Entry 3TL6 (X-ray diffraction, 2.65 A resolution); this record covers chains E and F of the 6 polymer chains in the assembly.

Chain E (and F):
Name: Purine nucleoside phosphorylase
From: Entamoeba histolytica
Notes: EC 2.4.2.1; chain F of this document is another copy of the same molecule, construct and numbering; everything in this record applies to it too
Reference sequence: C4LXG4 (C4LXG4_ENTHI); residues 1-238 here = UniProt positions 1-238
Chain sequence (242 residues; row label = number of the first residue in the row; numbers below 1 keep their minus sign (Gly-3 is residue -3)):
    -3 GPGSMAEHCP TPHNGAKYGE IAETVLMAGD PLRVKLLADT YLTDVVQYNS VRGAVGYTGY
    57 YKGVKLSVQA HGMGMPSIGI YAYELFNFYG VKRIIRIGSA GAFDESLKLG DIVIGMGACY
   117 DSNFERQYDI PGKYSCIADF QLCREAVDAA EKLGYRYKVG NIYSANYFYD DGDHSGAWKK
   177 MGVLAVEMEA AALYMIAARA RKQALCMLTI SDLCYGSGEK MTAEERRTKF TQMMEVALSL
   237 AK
Not modelled in the structure: -3 to 0, 212-225, 238 (chain F: -3 to 0, 211-225, 238)
Sequence notes: expression tag (-3 to 0)

Chain E / chain F interface:
Contacting residue pairs - 82 pairs, chain E then chain F:
  Met112(E) - Met112(F)  hydrophobic
  Met112(E) - Ile133(F)  hydrophobic
  Met112(E) - Ala134(F)
  Met112(E) - Phe136(F)  hydrophobic
  Gly113(E) - Ile133(F)
  Ala114(E) - Ser131(F)  hydrogen bond (backbone-side chain)
  Cys115(E) - Lys129(F)
  Cys115(E) - Tyr130(F)  hydrophobic
  Cys115(E) - Ser131(F)
  Tyr116(E) - Gly128(F)
  Tyr116(E) - Lys129(F)  hydrogen bond (backbone-backbone)
  Asp117(E) - Pro127(F)
  Tyr124(E) - Ala173(F)
  Tyr124(E) - Met177(F)  hydrophobic
  Asp125(E) - Ala173(F)
  Ile126(E) - Trp174(F)  hydrophobic
  Ile126(E) - Met177(F)  hydrophobic
  Pro127(E) - Asp117(F)
  Pro127(E) - His170(F)
  Pro127(E) - Ala173(F)
  Pro127(E) - Trp174(F)
  Gly128(E) - Tyr116(F)
  Gly128(E) - Trp174(F)
  Lys129(E) - Cys115(F)
  Lys129(E) - Tyr116(F)  hydrogen bond (backbone-backbone)
  Lys129(E) - Trp174(F)
  Tyr130(E) - Cys115(F)  hydrophobic
  Tyr130(E) - Asn157(F)
  Tyr130(E) - Met177(F)
  Ser131(E) - Ala114(F)  hydrogen bond (side chain-backbone)
  Ser131(E) - Cys115(F)
  Ser131(E) - Tyr116(F)
  Ser131(E) - Ser131(F)
  Ser131(E) - Cys132(F)  hydrogen bond (side chain-backbone)
  Ser131(E) - Asn157(F)  hydrogen bond (backbone-side chain)
  Cys132(E) - Ser131(F)  hydrogen bond (backbone-side chain)
  Ile133(E) - Gly113(F)
  Ile133(E) - Ile133(F)  hydrophobic
  Ile133(E) - Gly156(F)
  Ile133(E) - Asn157(F)
  Ala134(E) - Met112(F)
  Phe136(E) - Met112(F)  hydrophobic
  Phe136(E) - Phe136(F)  hydrophobic
  Phe136(E) - Cys139(F)  hydrophobic
  Phe136(E) - Arg140(F)
  Phe136(E) - Val143(F)  hydrophobic
  Phe136(E) - Val155(F)  hydrophobic
  Arg140(E) - Phe136(F)
  Arg140(E) - Val143(F)
  Arg140(E) - Asp144(F)  salt bridge
  Val143(E) - Phe136(F)  hydrophobic
  Val143(E) - Arg140(F)
  Asp144(E) - Arg140(F)  salt bridge
  Val155(E) - Phe136(F)  hydrophobic
  Gly156(E) - Ile133(F)
  Asn157(E) - Tyr130(F)  hydrogen bond
  Asn157(E) - Ser131(F)  hydrogen bond (side chain-backbone)
  Asn157(E) - Ile133(F)
  His170(E) - Pro127(F)
  Ala173(E) - Tyr124(F)
  Ala173(E) - Asp125(F)
  Ala173(E) - Pro127(F)
  Trp174(E) - Ile126(F)  hydrophobic
  Trp174(E) - Pro127(F)
  Trp174(E) - Gly128(F)
  Trp174(E) - Lys129(F)
  Lys175(E) - Arg197(F)  hydrogen bond (backbone-side chain)
  Lys176(E) - Arg195(F)
  Lys176(E) - Arg197(F)  hydrogen bond (backbone-side chain)
  Met177(E) - Tyr124(F)  hydrophobic
  Met177(E) - Ile126(F)  hydrophobic
  Met177(E) - Tyr130(F)  hydrophobic
  Met177(E) - Met191(F)  hydrophobic
  Met177(E) - Ala194(F)
  Met177(E) - Arg195(F)
  Gly178(E) - Arg197(F)
  Met191(E) - Met177(F)
  Ala194(E) - Met177(F)
  Arg195(E) - Lys176(F)
  Arg197(E) - Lys175(F)  hydrogen bond (side chain-backbone)
  Arg197(E) - Lys176(F)  hydrogen bond (side chain-backbone)
  Arg197(E) - Gly178(F)
Other interface residues (no listed pair), chain E (38 interface residues in all): Asp135, Cys139, Glu147
Other interface residues (no listed pair), chain F (37 interface residues in all): Asp135

In short:
Chain E and chain F form an interface of 38 and 37 residues respectively; the contacts include 13 hydrogen
bonds and 2 salt bridges. Polar pairs include Arg140(E)-Asp144(F), Ala114(E)-Ser131(F) and
Ser131(E)-Cys132(F).
Chain E and chain F are both Purine nucleoside phosphorylase (Entamoeba histolytica); the structure, Crystal
structure of purine nucleoside phosphorylase from Entamoeba histolytica, was determined by X-ray diffraction
together with 3SDS from the same study.
